PDB entry 6JJU | X-ray diffraction, 3.20 A resolution | chain A

# Chain A
Molecule: Sarcoplasmic/endoplasmic reticulum calcium ATPase 2
Source organism: Homo sapiens
Notes: EC 7.2.2.10
UniProtKB: P16615 (AT2A2_HUMAN), isoform P16615-2; residues 1-997 here = UniProt positions 1-997
Chain sequence (1025 residues; each row starts with the number of its first residue; numbers below 1 keep their minus sign (Met-27 is residue -27)):
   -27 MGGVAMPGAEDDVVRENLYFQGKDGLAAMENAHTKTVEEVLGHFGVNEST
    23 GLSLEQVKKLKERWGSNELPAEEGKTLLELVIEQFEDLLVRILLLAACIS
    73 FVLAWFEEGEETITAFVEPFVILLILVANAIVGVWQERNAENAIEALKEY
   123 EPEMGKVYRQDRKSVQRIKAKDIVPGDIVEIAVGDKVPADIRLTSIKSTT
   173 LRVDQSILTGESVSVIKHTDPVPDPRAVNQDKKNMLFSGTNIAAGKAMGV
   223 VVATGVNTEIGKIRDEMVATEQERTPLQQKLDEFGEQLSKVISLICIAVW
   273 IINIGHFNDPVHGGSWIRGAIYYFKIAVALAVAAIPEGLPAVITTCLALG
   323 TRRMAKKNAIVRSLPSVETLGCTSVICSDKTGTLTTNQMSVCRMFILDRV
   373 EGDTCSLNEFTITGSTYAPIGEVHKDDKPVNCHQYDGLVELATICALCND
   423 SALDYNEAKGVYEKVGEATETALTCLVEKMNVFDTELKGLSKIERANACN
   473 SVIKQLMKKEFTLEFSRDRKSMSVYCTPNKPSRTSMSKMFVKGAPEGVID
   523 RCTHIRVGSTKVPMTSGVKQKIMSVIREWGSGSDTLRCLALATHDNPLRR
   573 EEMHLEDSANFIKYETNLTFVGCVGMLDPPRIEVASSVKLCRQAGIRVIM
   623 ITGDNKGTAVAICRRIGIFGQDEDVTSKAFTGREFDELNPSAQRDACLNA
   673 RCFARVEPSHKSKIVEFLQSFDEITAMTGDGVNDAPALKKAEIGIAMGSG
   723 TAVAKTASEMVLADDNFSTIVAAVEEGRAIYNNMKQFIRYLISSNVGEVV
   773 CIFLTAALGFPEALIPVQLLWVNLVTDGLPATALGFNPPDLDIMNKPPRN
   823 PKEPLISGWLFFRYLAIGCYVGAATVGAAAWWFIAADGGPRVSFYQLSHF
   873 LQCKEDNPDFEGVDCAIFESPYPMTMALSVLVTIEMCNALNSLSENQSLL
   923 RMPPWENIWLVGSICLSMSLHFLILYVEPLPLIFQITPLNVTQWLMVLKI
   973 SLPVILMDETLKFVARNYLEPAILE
Unresolved in the structure: -27 to 0, 81-85, 240-245, 279-280, 876-878, 991-997
Sequence notes: expression tag (-27 to 0)
Metal / ion sites: Ca2+ site 1: Val304, Ala305, Ile307, Glu309, Asn795, Asp799; Mg2+: Asp351, Thr353, Asp702 (together with AMP-PCP); Ca2+ site 2: Asn767, Glu770, Thr798, Asp799, Glu907
Ligand contacts: AMP-PCP (ACP; phosphomethylphosphonic acid adenylate ester): Asp351, Lys352, Thr353, Glu442, Phe487, Arg489, Lys492, Ser493, Met494, Lys514, Gly515, Ala516, Arg559, Leu561, Thr624, Gly625, Asp626, Arg677, Lys683, Asp702, Asn705, Asp706

# In short
Bound to chain A: AMP-PCP. Val304, Ala305, Ile307, Glu309, Asn795 and Asp799 form the Ca2+ site 1. Asp351,
Thr353 and Asp702 form the Mg2+ site.
Chain A is Sarcoplasmic/endoplasmic reticulum calcium ATPase 2 (Homo sapiens); the structure, Structure of
Ca2+ ATPase, was determined by X-ray diffraction together with 5ZTF from the same study.
